PDB entry 1STS | X-ray diffraction, 1.95 A resolution | chains D and P of the 4 polymer chains in the assembly

Chain D:
Protein: Streptavidin
Organism: Streptomyces avidinii
UniProt: P22629 (SAV_STRAV); residues 13-135 here correspond to UniProt positions 37-159 (UniProt number = residue number + 24)
Chain sequence (123 residues; row label = number of the first residue in the row):
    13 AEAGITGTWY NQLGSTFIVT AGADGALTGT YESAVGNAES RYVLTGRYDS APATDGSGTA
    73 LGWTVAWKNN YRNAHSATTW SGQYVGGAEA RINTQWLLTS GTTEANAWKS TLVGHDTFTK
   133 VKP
Unresolved in the structure: 134-135
Swiss-Prot annotation at these positions:
  - motif: R59 to D61 (Cell attachment site)
  - binding site (biotin): Y43, Y54, W92, W108, W120

Chain P:
Protein: Fchpqnt-NH2
Chain sequence (8 residues; each row starts with the number of its first residue):
     1 FCHPQNTX
Modified positions: NH2 (amino group) at position 8

Interface between chain D and chain P:
Contacting residue pairs (16):
  N23(D) with N6(P), hydrogen bond
  L25(D) with N6(P); T7(P)
  S27(D) with Q5(P), hydrogen bond (side chain-backbone); N6(P), hydrogen bond
  Y43(D) with Q5(P)
  S45(D) with P4(P), hydrogen bond (side chain-backbone)
  A46(D) with T7(P)
  Y54(D) with P4(P)
  W79(D) with H3(P); P4(P), hydrophobic; Q5(P)
  S88(D) with H3(P), hydrogen bond
  T90(D) with Q5(P), hydrogen bond
  W108(D) with Q5(P)
  L110(D) with Q5(P)
Also at the interface, not in a pair above, chain D (15 interface residues in all): V47, A86, W92
Also at the interface, not in a pair above, chain P (6 interface residues in all): F1

Overview:
15 residues of chain D face 6 of chain P across their interface, with 6 hydrogen bonds. Polar contacts include
N23(D)-N6(P), S27(D)-Q5(P) and S27(D)-N6(P). Curated annotation (UniProt) lists 5 biotin-binding residues on
chain D.
Here chain D is Streptavidin (Streptomyces avidinii) and chain P is Fchpqnt-NH2. Entry 1STS (Streptavidin
dimerized by disulfide-bonded peptide fchpqnt-NH2 dimer) was determined by X-ray diffraction, deposited
together with 1STR.
